PDB entry 8FNG | electron microscopy, 2.20 A resolution | chains A and B of the 12 polymer chains in the assembly

Chain A (and B):
Molecule: Lamina-associated polypeptide 2, isoform alpha, Integrase chimera
Source organism: Homo sapiens
Notes: EC 2.7.7.-, 3.1.-.-; chain B of this document is another copy of the same molecule, construct and numbering; everything in this record applies to it too
UniProtKB: chimeric construct of P42166, P12497: residues -53 to -3 from P42166 (LAP2A_HUMAN) positions 50-100 (UniProt number = residue number + 103); residues 1-288 from P12497 positions 1148-1435 (UniProt number = residue number + 1147)
Sequence (364 residues; each row starts with the number of its first residue; numbers below 1 keep their minus sign (Gly-75 is residue -75)):
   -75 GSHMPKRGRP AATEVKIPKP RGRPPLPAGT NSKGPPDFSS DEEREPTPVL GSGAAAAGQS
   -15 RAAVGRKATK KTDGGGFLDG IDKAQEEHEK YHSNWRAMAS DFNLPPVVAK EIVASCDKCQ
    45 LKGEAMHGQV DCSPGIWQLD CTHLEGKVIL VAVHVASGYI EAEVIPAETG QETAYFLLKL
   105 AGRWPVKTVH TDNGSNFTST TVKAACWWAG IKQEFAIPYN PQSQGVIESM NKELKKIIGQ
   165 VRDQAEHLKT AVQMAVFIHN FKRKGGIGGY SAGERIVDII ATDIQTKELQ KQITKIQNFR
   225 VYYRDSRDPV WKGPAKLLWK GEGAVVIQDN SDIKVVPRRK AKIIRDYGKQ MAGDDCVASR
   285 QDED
Disordered / not traced: -75 to 0, 229-235, 269-288 (chain B: -75 to 1, 45-56, 140-148, 229-234, 271-288)
Sequence notes: expression tag (-75 to -54); conflict Gln-17 (Arg86 in P42166); linker (-2 to 0); engineered mutation Ala140 (Gly1287 in P12497)
Bound ions: Zn2+: His12, His16, Cys40, Cys43; Mg2+ site 1: Asp64, Asp116 (together with Dolutegravir); Mg2+ site 2: Asp64, Glu152 (together with Dolutegravir)
Residues lining bound ligands: Dolutegravir (DLU; (4R,12aS)-N-(2,4-difluorobenzyl)-7-hydroxy-4-methyl-6,8-dioxo-3,4,6,8,12,12a-hexahydro-2H-pyrido[1',2':4,5]pyrazino[2,1-b][1,3]oxazine-9-carboxamide): Asp64, Cys65, Asp116, Asn117, Gly118, Tyr143, Pro145, Gln146, Glu152
UniProt features mapped onto this chain:
  - modified residue: Thr-46 (Phosphothreonine), Ser-44 (Phosphoserine), Ser-37 (Phosphoserine), Ser-36 (Phosphoserine), Thr-29 (Phosphothreonine), Ser-24 (Phosphoserine), Arg-15 (Omega-N-methylarginine)
  - zinc finger: Asp3 to Gln44 (Integrase-type)
  - DNA-binding region: Phe223 to Asp270 (Integrase-type)
  - binding site (Zn(2+)): His12, His16, Cys40, Cys43
  - binding site (Mg(2+)): Asp64, Asp116, Glu152
What the authors report for this chain:
  - conformationally variable residues (side-chain flip): Gln148
  - mutagenesis - E138K: unchanged catalytic activity
  - mutagenesis - G140A (3- to 5-fold), Q148H (5- to 10-fold), Q148K (5- to 10-fold), Q148R (5- to 10-fold): decreased catalytic activity
  - catalytic residues: Glu152 (citing earlier work)

How chain A and chain B interact:
Contacting residue pairs (53; chain A residue first):
  Tyr83(A) with Arg107(B), hydrogen bond (side chain-backbone)
  Glu85(A) with Arg107(B), salt bridge
  Ala86(A) with Arg107(B), hydrogen bond (backbone-side chain)
  Tyr99(A) with Lys173(B); Thr174(B); Gln177(B), hydrogen bond
  Leu102(A) with Thr174(B)
  Lys103(A) with Gln177(B)
  Ala105(A) with Phe181(B); Phe185(B)
  Gly106(A) with Val180(B); Phe181(B); Asn184(B), hydrogen bond (backbone-side chain); Phe185(B)
  Arg107(A) with Tyr83(B), hydrogen bond (backbone-side chain); Glu85(B), salt bridge; Ala86(B), hydrogen bond (side chain-backbone); Gln177(B), hydrogen bond; Val180(B); Phe185(B)
  Trp108(A) with Trp108(B), hydrophobic; Phe185(B)
  Pro109(A) with Phe185(B)
  Trp132(A) with Gln168(B), hydrogen bond; Met178(B), hydrophobic; Phe181(B), hydrophobic; Ile182(B), hydrophobic
  Ala133(A) with Phe181(B)
  Gln168(A) with Trp132(B), hydrogen bond
  Lys173(A) with Tyr99(B)
  Thr174(A) with Leu102(B)
  Gln177(A) with Tyr99(B), hydrogen bond; Leu102(B); Lys103(B); Arg107(B), hydrogen bond
  Met178(A) with Leu102(B), hydrophobic; Trp132(B), hydrophobic
  Val180(A) with Arg107(B)
  Phe181(A) with Ala105(B); Gly106(B); Trp132(B), hydrophobic
  Asn184(A) with Gly106(B), hydrogen bond (side chain-backbone)
  Phe185(A) with Ala105(B); Gly106(B); Arg107(B); Trp108(B); Pro109(B)
  Glu198(A) with Ile208(B)
  Val201(A) with Val201(B); Ile204(B), hydrophobic; Ala205(B)
  Ile204(A) with Val201(B), hydrophobic
  Ala205(A) with Val201(B)
Interface residues without a listed pair, chain A (29 interface residues in all): Ile182, Tyr194, Ile208
Interface residues without a listed pair, chain B (30 interface residues in all): Glu87, Ala133, Glu198, Glu212

In short:
29 residues of chain A and 30 residues of chain B are in contact, with 12 hydrogen bonds and 2 salt bridges.
Polar contacts include Glu85(A)-Arg107(B), Tyr83(A)-Arg107(B) and Ala86(A)-Arg107(B). The paper reports the
catalytic residue Glu152(A); G140A, Q148H and Q148K of chain A, among others, reduce catalytic activity; 5
substitutions were tested in all.
Both chains are Lamina-associated polypeptide 2, isoform alpha, Integrase chimera (Homo sapiens). Entry 8FNG
(Structure of G140A HIV-1 intasome with Dolutegravir bound) was determined by electron microscopy, deposited
together with 8FND, 8FNH, 8FNJ, 8FNL, 8FNM, 8FNO, 8FNP and 8FNQ.
